Entry 6VAL (electron microscopy, 3.87 A resolution); this record covers chains A and B of the 11 polymer chains in the assembly.

== Chain A (and B) ==
Name: Green fluorescent protein, CALHM1, CALMH2 chimera
Organism: Aequorea victoria
Notes: fragment: gfp + calhm1  + calmh2; chain B of this document is another copy of the same molecule, construct and numbering; everything in this record applies to it too
UniProtKB: chimeric construct of P42212, A0A1D5NWS1, Q9HA72: residues -251 to -13 from P42212 (GFP_AEQVI) positions 1-238 (offset varies); residues 2-204 from A0A1D5NWS1 positions 2-204 (same numbers); residues 205-321 from Q9HA72 positions 207-323 (UniProt number = residue number + 2)
Chain sequence (615 residues; each row starts with the number of its first residue; numbers below 1 keep their minus sign (Met-293 is residue -293)):
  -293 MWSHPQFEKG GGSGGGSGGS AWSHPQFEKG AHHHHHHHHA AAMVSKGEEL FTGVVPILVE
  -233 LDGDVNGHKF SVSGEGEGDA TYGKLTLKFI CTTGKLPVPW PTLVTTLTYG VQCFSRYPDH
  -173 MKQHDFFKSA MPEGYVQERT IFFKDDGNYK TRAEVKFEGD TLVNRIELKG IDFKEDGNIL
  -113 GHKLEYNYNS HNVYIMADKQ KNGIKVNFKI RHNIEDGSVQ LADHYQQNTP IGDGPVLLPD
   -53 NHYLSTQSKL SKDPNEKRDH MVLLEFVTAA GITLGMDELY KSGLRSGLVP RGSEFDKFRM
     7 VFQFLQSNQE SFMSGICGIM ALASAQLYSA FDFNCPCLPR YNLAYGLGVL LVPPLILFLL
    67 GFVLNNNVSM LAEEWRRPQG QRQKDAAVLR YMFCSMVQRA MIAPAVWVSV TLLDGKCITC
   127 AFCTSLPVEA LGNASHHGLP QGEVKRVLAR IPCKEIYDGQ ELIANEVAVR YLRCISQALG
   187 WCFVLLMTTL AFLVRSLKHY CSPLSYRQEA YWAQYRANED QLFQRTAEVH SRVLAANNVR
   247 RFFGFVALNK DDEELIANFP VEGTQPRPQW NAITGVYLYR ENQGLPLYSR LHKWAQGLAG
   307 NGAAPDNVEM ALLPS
Unresolved in the structure: -293 to 33, 84-89, 138-145, 305-321
Construct notes: expression tag (-293 to -252); insertion (-250); conflict Leu-187 (Phe64 in P42212), Thr-186 (Ser65 in P42212), Lys-45 (Ala206 in P42212), Leu-20 (His231 in P42212), Lys204 (Arg in A0A1D5NWS1); linker (-12 to 1)
Swiss-Prot annotation at these positions:
  - modified residue: Tyr-185 (Z: -2,3-didehydrotyrosine)
  - region: Tyr212 to Phe249 (Intersubunit interaction)
Disulfides: Cys41-Cys126

== Interface between chain A and chain B ==
Contacting residue pairs (75):
  Ala36(A) - Asp120(B)
  Phe37(A) - Gln183(B)
  Phe37(A) - Trp187(B)
  Asp38(A) - Arg179(B)
  Asp38(A) - Gln183(B)  hydrogen bond (backbone-side chain)
  Asn40(A) - Arg176(B)
  Asn40(A) - Arg179(B)  hydrogen bond
  Cys41(A) - Arg176(B)
  Pro42(A) - Cys180(B)  hydrophobic
  Tyr47(A) - Tyr177(B)  hydrophobic
  Tyr51(A) - Cys180(B)  hydrophobic
  Tyr51(A) - Gln183(B)  hydrogen bond
  Ile62(A) - Leu191(B)  hydrophobic
  Phe68(A) - Phe198(B)  hydrophobic
  Val69(A) - Phe198(B)  hydrophobic
  Val74(A) - Phe198(B)  hydrophobic
  Ser75(A) - His205(B)
  Ser75(A) - Tyr212(B)
  Met76(A) - Tyr212(B)  hydrophobic
  Ala78(A) - Tyr206(B)
  Arg82(A) - Tyr206(B)
  Glu225(A) - Arg213(B)  salt bridge
  Ala233(A) - Tyr217(B)
  Ala233(A) - Gln220(B)
  Glu234(A) - Gln220(B)  hydrogen bond (backbone-side chain)
  Glu234(A) - Asn224(B)
  His236(A) - Tyr217(B)
  Ser237(A) - Tyr217(B)
  Ser237(A) - Gln220(B)
  Ser237(A) - Tyr221(B)  hydrogen bond (side chain-backbone)
  Ser237(A) - Asn224(B)
  Arg238(A) - Asn224(B)  hydrogen bond
  Arg238(A) - Leu228(B)
  Ala241(A) - Tyr221(B)  hydrophobic
  Ala241(A) - Glu225(B)
  Ala242(A) - Leu228(B)  hydrophobic
  Asn244(A) - Tyr221(B)  hydrogen bond
  Asn244(A) - His298(B)
  Asn244(A) - Ala301(B)
  Val245(A) - Leu297(B)  hydrophobic
  Arg247(A) - Trp300(B)
  Arg247(A) - Ala301(B)  hydrogen bond (side chain-backbone)
  Arg247(A) - Gln302(B)
  Phe248(A) - Gln271(B)
  Phe248(A) - Trp276(B)  hydrophobic
  Phe248(A) - Ile279(B)  hydrophobic
  Phe248(A) - Trp300(B)  hydrophobic
  Phe249(A) - Phe229(B)  hydrophobic
  Phe249(A) - Thr232(B)
  Phe249(A) - Ala233(B)  hydrophobic
  Phe249(A) - His236(B)
  Phe251(A) - Thr232(B)
  Phe251(A) - Val235(B)  hydrophobic
  Phe251(A) - His236(B)
  Phe251(A) - Phe265(B)  hydrophobic
  Phe251(A) - Val267(B)  hydrophobic
  Val252(A) - Thr232(B)
  Ala253(A) - Arg231(B)  hydrogen bond (backbone-side chain)
  Ala253(A) - Thr232(B)  hydrogen bond (backbone-side chain)
  Ala253(A) - Val235(B)  hydrophobic
  Leu254(A) - Arg231(B)
  Asn255(A) - Arg231(B)
  Asp258(A) - Arg231(B)  salt bridge
  Thr270(A) - Tyr217(B)  hydrogen bond
  Pro272(A) - Gly290(B)
  Arg273(A) - Pro209(B)  hydrogen bond (side chain-backbone)
  Arg273(A) - Gln214(B)
  Arg273(A) - Tyr285(B)
  Arg273(A) - Glu287(B)  salt bridge
  Trp276(A) - Arg213(B)
  Trp276(A) - Gln214(B)
  Trp276(A) - Tyr217(B)  hydrophobic
  Asn277(A) - Ser211(B)
  Ile279(A) - Arg213(B)
  Thr280(A) - Ser211(B)
Also at the interface, not in a pair above, chain A (54 interface residues in all): Cys43, Leu44, Val58, Leu61, Leu65, Asn72, Glu79, Cys159, Asp226, Phe229, Gln230, Leu240
Also at the interface, not in a pair above, chain B (50 interface residues in all): Ala136, Leu137, Val190, Thr194, Thr195, Ala197, Ser202, Gln227, Pro292

== Summary ==
54 residues of chain A face 50 of chain B across their interface; the contacts include 12 hydrogen bonds and 3
salt bridges. Among the polar pairs are Glu225(A)-Arg213(B), Asp258(A)-Arg231(B) and Arg273(A)-Glu287(B).
Both chains are Green fluorescent protein, CALHM1, CALMH2 chimera (Aequorea victoria). Entry 6VAL (Cryo-EM
structure of an undecameric chicken CALHM1 and human CALHM2 chimera) was determined by electron microscopy
(same publication as 6VAI, 6VAK and 6VAM).
